Entry 7V3V (electron microscopy, 2.90 A resolution); this record covers chains C and E of the 14 polymer chains in the assembly.

== Chain C ==
Name: DNA replication licensing factor MCM3
Source organism: Saccharomyces cerevisiae S288C
Notes: EC 3.6.4.12
UniProt: P24279 (MCM3_YEAST); numbering as in UniProt (aligned over 1-971)
Chain sequence (971 residues; row label = number of the first residue in the row):
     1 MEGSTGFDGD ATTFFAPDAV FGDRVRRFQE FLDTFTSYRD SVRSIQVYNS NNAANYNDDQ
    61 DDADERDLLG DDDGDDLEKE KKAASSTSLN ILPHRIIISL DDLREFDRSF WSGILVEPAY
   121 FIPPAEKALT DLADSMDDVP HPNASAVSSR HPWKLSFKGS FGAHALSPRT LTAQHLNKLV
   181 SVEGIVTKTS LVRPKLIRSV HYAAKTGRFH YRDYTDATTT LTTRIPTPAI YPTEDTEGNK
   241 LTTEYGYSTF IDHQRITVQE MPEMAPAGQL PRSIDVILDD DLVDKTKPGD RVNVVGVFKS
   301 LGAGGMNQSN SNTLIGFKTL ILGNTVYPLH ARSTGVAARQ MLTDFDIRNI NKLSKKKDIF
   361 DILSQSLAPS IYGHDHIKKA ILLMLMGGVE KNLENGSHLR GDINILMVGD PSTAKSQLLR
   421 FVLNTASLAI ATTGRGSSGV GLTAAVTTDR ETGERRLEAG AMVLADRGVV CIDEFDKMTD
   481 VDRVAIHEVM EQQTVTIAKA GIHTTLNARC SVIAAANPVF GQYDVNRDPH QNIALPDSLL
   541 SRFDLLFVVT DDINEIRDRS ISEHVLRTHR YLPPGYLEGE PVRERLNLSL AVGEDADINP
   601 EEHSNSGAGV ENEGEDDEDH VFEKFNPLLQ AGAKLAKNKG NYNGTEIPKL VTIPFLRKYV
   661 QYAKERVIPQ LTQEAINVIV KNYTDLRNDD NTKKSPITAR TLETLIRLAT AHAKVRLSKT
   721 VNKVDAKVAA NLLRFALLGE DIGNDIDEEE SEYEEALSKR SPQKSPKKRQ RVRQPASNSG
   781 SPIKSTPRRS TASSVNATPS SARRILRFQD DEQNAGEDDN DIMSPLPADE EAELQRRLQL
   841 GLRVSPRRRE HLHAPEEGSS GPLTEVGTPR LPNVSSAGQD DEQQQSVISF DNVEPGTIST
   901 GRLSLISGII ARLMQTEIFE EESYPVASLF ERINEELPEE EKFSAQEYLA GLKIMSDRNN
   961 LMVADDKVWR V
Not modelled in the structure: 1-16, 60-88, 141-149, 312, 594-639, 739-971
UniProt features mapped onto this chain:
  - motif: Ser541 to Asp544 (Arginine finger)
  - binding site (ATP): Gly409 to Ser416
  - modified residue: Ser761 (Phosphoserine), Ser777 (Phosphoserine), Ser781 (Phosphoserine), Thr868 (Phosphothreonine)
  - mutagenesis: Lys415 (K415A: No effect on MCM2-7 complex helicase activity. Loss of MCM2-7 complex helicase activity; when associated with MCM5 A-422. Reduces MCM2-7 complex helicase activity ...)
Metal / ion sites: Mg2+: Ser416 (together with ADP)
Residues lining bound ligands:
  - ADP (adenosine-5'-diphosphate): Ser370, Ile371, Tyr372, His374, Asp410, Pro411, Ser412, Thr413, Ala414, Lys415, Ser416, Gln417, Ile561, Val565
  - ATP-gamma-S (AGS; phosphothiophosphoric acid-adenylate ester): Leu399, Glu491, Gln492, Ser538, Arg542, Ala699, Arg700, Glu703

== Chain E ==
Name: Minichromosome maintenance protein 5
Source organism: Saccharomyces cerevisiae S288C
Notes: EC 3.6.4.12
UniProt: P29496 (MCM5_YEAST); residues 1-775 here = UniProt positions 1-775
Chain sequence (775 residues; row label = number of the first residue in the row):
     1 MSFDRPEIYS APVLQGESPN DDDNTEIIKS FKNFILEFRL DSQFIYRDQL RNNILVKNYS
    61 LTVNMEHLIG YNEDIYKKLS DEPSDIIPLF ETAITQVAKR ISILSRAQSA NNNDKDPENT
   121 SMDTDSLLLN SLPTFQLILN SNANQIPLRD LDSEHVSKIV RLSGIIISTS VLSSRATYLS
   181 IMCRNCRHTT SITINNFNSI TGNTVSLPRS CLSTIESESS MANESNIGDE STKKNCGPDP
   241 YIIIHESSKF IDQQFLKLQE IPELVPVGEM PRNLTMTCDR YLTNKVIPGT RVTIVGIYSI
   301 YNSKNGAGSG RSGGGNGGSG VAIRTPYIKI LGIQSDVETS SIWNSVTMFT EEEEEEFLQL
   361 SRNPKLYEIL TNSIAPSIFG NEDIKKAIVC LLMGGSKKIL PDGMRLRGDI NVLLLGDPGT
   421 AKSQLLKFVE KVSPIAVYTS GKGSSAAGLT ASVQRDPMTR EFYLEGGAMV LADGGVVCID
   481 EFDKMRDEDR VAIHEAMEQQ TISIAKAGIT TVLNSRTSVL AAANPIYGRY DDLKSPGDNI
   541 DFQTTILSRF DMIFIVKDDH NEERDISIAN HVINIHTGNA NAMQNQQEEN GSEISIEKMK
   601 RYITYCRLKC APRLSPQAAE KLSSNFVTIR KQLLINELES TERSSIPITI RQLEAIIRIT
   661 ESLAKLELSP IAQERHVDEA IRLFQASTMD AASQDPIGGL NQASGTSLSE IRRFEQELKR
   721 RLPIGWSTSY QTLRREFVDT HRFSQLALDK ALYALEKHET IQLRHQGQNI YRSGV
Not modelled in the structure: 1, 111-128, 224-232, 305-318, 702-775
UniProt features mapped onto this chain:
  - motif: Ser548 to Asp551 (Arginine finger)
  - binding site (ATP): Gly416 to Ser423
  - mutagenesis: Lys422 (K422A: Loss of MCM2-7 complex helicase activity)
Metal / ion sites: Zn2+: Cys183, Cys186, Cys211, Cys236; Mg2+: Ser423 (together with ATP-gamma-S)
Residues lining bound ligands:
  - ADP (adenosine-5'-diphosphate): Leu406, Glu498, Arg549, Ile650, Arg651, Glu654
  - ATP-gamma-S (AGS; phosphothiophosphoric acid-adenylate ester): Ser377, Ile378, Phe379, Pro418, Gly419, Thr420, Ala421, Lys422, Ser423, Gln424, Glu481, Asn524, Ile568, Val572

== Chain C / chain E interface ==
Residue-residue contacts - 170 pairs, chain C then chain E:
  Ala119(C) with Glu246(E)
  Tyr120(C) with Glu246(E), hydrogen bond; Ser247(E)
  Thr172(C) with Leu172(E)
  Ala173(C) with Ser174(E); Phe250(E); Ile251(E); Asp252(E)
  Leu176(C) with Ser174(E); Phe250(E), hydrophobic
  Asn177(C) with His245(E), hydrogen bond (side chain-backbone); Glu246(E); Ser248(E)
  Thr187(C) with Glu461(E)
  Lys188(C) with Glu461(E)
  Thr222(C) with Glu246(E), hydrogen bond
  Thr223(C) with Ile244(E); His245(E)
  Arg224(C) with Ile242(E)
  Ile225(C) with Cys183(E); Arg184(E); Ile242(E), hydrophobic
  Pro226(C) with Arg184(E); Ile242(E)
  Gln259(C) with Glu461(E); Phe462(E), hydrogen bond (side chain-backbone)
  Pro262(C) with Ile509(E), hydrophobic
  Glu263(C) with Thr511(E), hydrogen bond; Val512(E)
  Met264(C) with Trp343(E)
  Pro266(C) with Trp343(E)
  Ala267(C) with Leu464(E); Glu465(E); Val470(E), hydrophobic; Leu471(E)
  Gly268(C) with Glu465(E); Leu471(E)
  Gln269(C) with Ile287(E)
  Leu270(C) with Asp456(E); Pro457(E); Met458(E), hydrophobic; Tyr463(E)
  Pro271(C) with Tyr463(E)
  Arg272(C) with Thr169(E), hydrogen bond; Ser170(E); Gln254(E)
  Arg291(C) with Thr510(E), hydrogen bond (side chain-backbone); Thr511(E), hydrogen bond
  Ser300(C) with His245(E), hydrogen bond; Phe250(E)
  Leu301(C) with His245(E)
  Gly302(C) with His245(E), hydrogen bond (backbone-side chain)
  Ala303(C) with Ile243(E), hydrophobic
  Gly305(C) with Asn203(E)
  Met306(C) with Ala176(E), hydrophobic; Leu179(E), hydrophobic; Val205(E); Ser206(E); Leu207(E), hydrogen bond (backbone-backbone)
  Asn307(C) with Leu207(E)
  Gln308(C) with Arg209(E), hydrogen bond; Asp239(E), hydrogen bond (backbone-side chain)
  Leu314(C) with Ile200(E), hydrophobic; Thr201(E)
  Gly316(C) with Ser174(E)
  Phe317(C) with Ser174(E), hydrogen bond (backbone-backbone); Ala176(E), hydrophobic; Ile243(E), hydrophobic; His245(E); Phe250(E), hydrophobic
  Thr319(C) with Ser174(E)
  Arg332(C) with Thr501(E); Val512(E); Asn514(E)
  Ser333(C) with Thr510(E), hydrogen bond (backbone-side chain); Thr511(E); Val512(E)
  Leu367(C) with Asp402(E)
  Ala368(C) with Met404(E), hydrophobic
  Pro369(C) with Asp402(E)
  Ser370(C) with Leu400(E); Asp402(E), hydrogen bond; Met404(E), hydrogen bond
  Ile371(C) with Met404(E), hydrophobic
  Pro411(C) with Thr545(E); Arg651(E)
  Ser412(C) with Thr649(E), hydrogen bond; Ile650(E); Arg651(E), hydrogen bond
  Gln417(C) with Met404(E), hydrogen bond; Arg405(E); Gln499(E)
  Arg420(C) with Glu495(E), salt bridge; Gln499(E); Thr501(E), hydrogen bond; Ser503(E)
  Phe421(C) with Asp402(E)
  Leu423(C) with Val512(E), hydrophobic
  Asn424(C) with Gly403(E)
  Ala431(C) with Ser503(E)
  Thr432(C) with Ala505(E)
  Thr433(C) with Val491(E)
  Arg435(C) with Asp487(E); Glu488(E); Val491(E)
  Gly436(C) with Glu488(E)
  Ser437(C) with Ala505(E), hydrogen bond (side chain-backbone)
  Gly441(C) with Ala505(E); Lys506(E)
  Ala445(C) with Ala507(E), hydrophobic
  Glu458(C) with Ala507(E); Gly508(E)
  Ala459(C) with Ala507(E)
  Leu464(C) with Thr510(E)
  Glu474(C) with Val491(E); His494(E); Arg549(E), salt bridge
  Lys477(C) with Val491(E)
  Gln522(C) with Arg643(E), hydrogen bond; Pro647(E)
  Tyr523(C) with Arg643(E)
  Asp551(C) with Arg630(E), salt bridge; Ile650(E)
  Ile553(C) with Arg630(E); Leu633(E), hydrophobic; Leu634(E)
  Glu555(C) with Lys631(E), salt bridge
  Asp558(C) with Val627(E); Arg630(E), salt bridge
  Arg559(C) with Ser623(E), hydrogen bond (side chain-backbone); Ser624(E), hydrogen bond; Val627(E)
  Ile561(C) with Ile650(E), hydrophobic
  Ser562(C) with Ser623(E), hydrogen bond; Phe626(E); Leu653(E)
  Val565(C) with Ile650(E), hydrophobic; Leu653(E), hydrophobic; Ile657(E), hydrophobic
  Leu566(C) with Ala619(E); Ser623(E); Ile657(E), hydrophobic
  Thr568(C) with Lys398(E), hydrogen bond (backbone-side chain); Leu400(E)
  His569(C) with Lys398(E), hydrogen bond; Leu406(E); Glu654(E); Ile657(E)
  Arg570(C) with Arg613(E), hydrogen bond (backbone-side chain); Leu614(E); Pro616(E)
  Tyr571(C) with Ile399(E); Leu400(E), hydrophobic; Pro401(E)
  Leu572(C) with Arg613(E)
  Glu578(C) with Ala611(E); Arg613(E), salt bridge; Pro670(E)
  Gly579(C) with Lys609(E); Cys610(E); Ala611(E), hydrogen bond (backbone-backbone); Pro670(E)
  Pro581(C) with Leu608(E); Lys609(E); Ala611(E), hydrophobic
  Val582(C) with Lys397(E)
  Glu584(C) with Lys397(E), salt bridge; Arg405(E), salt bridge; Arg516(E), salt bridge
  Ile653(C) with Asp402(E)
Interface residues without a listed pair, chain C (104 interface residues in all): Arg169, Ile185, Leu221, Ala265, Lys299, Ile315, Thr334, Asp410, Ser416, Ile430, Val440, Thr447, Gly460, Ala461, Gly521, Glu563, Pro573, Glu580
Interface residues without a listed pair, chain E (110 interface residues in all): Val171, Ser173, Met182, Ser199, Phe255, Asn284, Pro288, Arg455, Gly466, Ser548, Ser615, Glu620, Leu622, Glu637, Glu661, Ile671

== In short ==
Chain C and chain E form an interface of 104 and 110 residues respectively, with 30 hydrogen bonds and 9 salt
bridges. Polar contacts include Arg420(C)-Glu495(E), Glu474(C)-Arg549(E) and Asp551(C)-Arg630(E). ADP is bound
between chain C and chain E. Bound to chain C: ATP-gamma-S.
Here chain C is DNA replication licensing factor MCM3 and chain E is Minichromosome maintenance protein 5,
both from Saccharomyces cerevisiae S288C. Entry 7V3V (Cryo-EM structure of MCM double hexamer bound with DDK
in State I) was determined by electron microscopy, deposited together with 7V3U and 7W8G.
